PDB entry 5YQ7 | electron microscopy, 4.10 A resolution (low resolution: residue-level contacts below are approximate; hydrogen-bond / salt-bridge calls are withheld) | chains L and T of the 35 polymer chains in the assembly

[Chain L]
Name: Precursor for L subunits of photosynthetic reaction center
Source organism: Roseiflexus castenholzii
UniProtKB: Q83XD0 (Q83XD0_9CHLR); residues 1-310 here = UniProt positions 1-310
Chain sequence (310 residues; each row starts with the number of its first residue):
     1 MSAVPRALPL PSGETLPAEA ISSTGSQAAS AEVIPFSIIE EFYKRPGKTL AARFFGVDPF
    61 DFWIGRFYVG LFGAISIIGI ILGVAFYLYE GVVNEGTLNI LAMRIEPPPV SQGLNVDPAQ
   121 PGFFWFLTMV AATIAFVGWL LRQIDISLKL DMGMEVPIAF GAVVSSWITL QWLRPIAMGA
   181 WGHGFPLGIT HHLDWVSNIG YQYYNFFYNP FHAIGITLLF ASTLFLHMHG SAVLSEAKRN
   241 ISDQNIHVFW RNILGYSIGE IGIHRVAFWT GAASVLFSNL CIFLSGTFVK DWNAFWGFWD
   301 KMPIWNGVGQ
Disordered / not traced: 1
Ion coordination: bacteriochlorophyll a Mg site 1 near His-192 (its only coordinating residue here); bacteriochlorophyll a Mg site 2 near His-212 (its only coordinating residue here); Fe ion: His-229 (shared with 3 residues of chain M)
Small-molecule neighbours:
  - bacteriochlorophyll a (BCL), molecule 1: Tyr-87, Trp-167, Phe-185, Ile-189, His-192, Leu-193, Val-196
  - bacteriochlorophyll a (BCL), molecule 2: Phe-136, Val-163, Trp-167, Leu-170, Val-196, Ile-199, Gly-200, Tyr-201, Asn-205, Phe-206, Phe-207, His-212, Gly-215, Ile-216, Val-275, Ser-278, Asn-279, Ile-282
  - bacteriopheophytin a (BPH), molecule 1: Gly-79, Ile-80, Val-84, Ala-132, Trp-139, Gln-143, Val-156, Ala-159, Phe-160, Val-163, Trp-167, Leu-187, Gly-188, Ile-189, His-192, Gly-271, Ser-274, Val-275
  - bacteriopheophytin a (BPH), molecule 2: Phe-207, Ala-213, Ile-216, Thr-217, Phe-220, Ala-221
  - bacteriopheophytin a (BPH), molecule 3: Phe-220, Thr-223, Leu-224, His-227, Met-228, Leu-254
  - Menaquinone 11 (MQE; 2-methyl-3-[(2E,6E,10E,14E,18E,22E,26E,30E,34E,38E)-3,7,11,15,19,23,27,31,35,39,43-undecamethyltetratetraconta-2,6,10,1 4,18,22,26,30,34,38,42-undecaen-1-yl]naphthalene-1,4-dione), molecule 1: Ile-64, Phe-67, Gly-73, Ile-77, Ile-81, Val-84, Leu-88, Arg-142
  - Menaquinone 11 (MQE), molecule 2: Phe-225, His-229, Ala-232, His-247, Trp-250, Ser-257, Ile-258, Gly-259, Glu-260, Ile-261, Ile-263, Val-266, Trp-269, Phe-277
Reported in the primary citation:
  - binding site for bacteriochlorophyll a: His-212
  - Fe ion coordination: His-229, His-264

[Chain T]
Name: Alpha subunit of light-harvesting 1
Source organism: Roseiflexus castenholzii
UniProtKB: Q83XD1 (Q83XD1_9CHLR); residue numbers follow UniProt; this construct covers 1-42
Chain sequence (42 residues; numbered 1 to 42; the number before each row is that of its first residue):
     1 MKDRPFEFRT SVVVSTLLGL VMALLIHFVV LSSGAFNWLR AP
Disordered / not traced: 1-4, 41-42
Ion coordination: bacteriochlorophyll a Mg near His-27 (its only coordinating residue here)
Small-molecule neighbours:
  - bacteriochlorophyll a (BCL), molecule 1: Val-13, Thr-16, Leu-20, Ala-23, His-27, Phe-36, Trp-38
  - bacteriochlorophyll a (BCL), molecule 2: Met-22, Ala-23, Ile-26, His-27, Val-30, Phe-36
  - beta,psi-caroten-4-one (KGD): Val-12, Ser-15, Thr-16, Leu-18, Gly-19, Met-22, Leu-25, Ile-26
Reported in the primary citation:
  - binding site for bacteriochlorophyll a: His-27

[Interface between chain L and chain T]
Pairs across the interface (5; chain L residue first):
  Val-57(L) with Thr-10(T)
  Asp-58(L) with Thr-10(T); Val-13(T)
  Phe-60(L) with Val-14(T)
  Pro-118(L) with Ser-33(T)
Also at the interface, not in a pair above, chain L (6 interface residues in all): Phe-55, Val-116
Also at the interface, not in a pair above, chain T (5 interface residues in all): Ser-32

[Summary]
The interface between chain L and chain T involves 6 residues on one side and 5 on the other. Ligands of chain
L: bacteriochlorophyll a, 3 copies of bacteriopheophytin a and Menaquinone 11. From the paper: a binding site
for bacteriochlorophyll a at His-212(L) and His-27(T); Fe ion coordination by His-229(L) and His-264(L).
Chain L is Precursor for L subunits of photosynthetic reaction center and chain T is Alpha subunit of
light-harvesting 1, both from Roseiflexus castenholzii; the structure, Cryo-EM structure of the RC-LH core
complex from Roseiflexus castenholzii, was determined by electron microscopy.
